3GHG - chains C and M of the 10 polymer chains in the assembly; structure by X-ray diffraction, 2.90 A resolution.

[Chain C]
Protein: Fibrinogen gamma chain
Source organism: Homo sapiens
Notes: fragment: mature chain
UniProt: P02679 (FIBG_HUMAN), isoform P02679-2; residues 1-411 here correspond to UniProt positions 27-437 (UniProt number = residue number + 26)
Sequence (411 residues; each row starts with the number of its first residue):
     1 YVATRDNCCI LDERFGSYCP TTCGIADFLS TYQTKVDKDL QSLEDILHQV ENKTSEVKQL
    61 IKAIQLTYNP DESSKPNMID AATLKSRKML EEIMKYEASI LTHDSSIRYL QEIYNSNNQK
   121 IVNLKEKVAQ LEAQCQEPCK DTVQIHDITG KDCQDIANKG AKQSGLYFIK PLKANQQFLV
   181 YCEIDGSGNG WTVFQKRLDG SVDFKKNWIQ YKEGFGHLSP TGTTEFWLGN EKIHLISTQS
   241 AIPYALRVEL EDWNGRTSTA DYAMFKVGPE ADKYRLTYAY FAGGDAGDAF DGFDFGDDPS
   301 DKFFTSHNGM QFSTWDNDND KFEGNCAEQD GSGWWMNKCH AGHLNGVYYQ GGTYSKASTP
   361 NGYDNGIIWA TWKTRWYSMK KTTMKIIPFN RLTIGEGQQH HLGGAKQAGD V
Not modelled in the structure: 1-13, 395-411
Cystine bridges: Cys153-Cys182, Cys326-Cys339
Metal / ion sites: Ca2+: Asp318, Asp320, Phe322
Curated features (UniProtKB/Swiss-Prot):
  - region: Thr374 to Glu396 (Gamma-chain polymerization, binding amino end of another fibrin alpha chain)
  - binding site (Ca(2+)): Asp318, Asp320, Phe322, Gly324
  - site (Cleavage): Lys58, Gln59, Lys62, Ala63, Pro76, Asn77
  - modified residue: Ser42 (Phosphoserine)
  - glycosylation (N-linked (GlcNAc...) asparagine): Asn52 (complex), Asn308
  - cross-link: Gln398 (Isoglutamyl lysine isopeptide (Gln-Lys) (interchain with K-432)), Lys406 (Isoglutamyl lysine isopeptide (Lys-Gln) (interchain with Q-424))

[Chain M]
Protein: A knob
Sequence (4 residues; row label = number of the first residue in the row):
     1 GPRP

[How chain C and chain M interact]
Pairs across the interface (17; chain C residue first):
  Phe295(C) with Pro2(M), hydrophobic
  Asp297(C) with Pro2(M)
  Asp301(C) with Pro2(M)
  Thr305(C) with Gly1(M); Pro2(M)
  Phe322(C) with Arg3(M)
  Glu323(C) with Arg3(M), salt bridge
  Lys338(C) with Gly1(M); Pro2(M); Arg3(M)
  Cys339(C) with Gly1(M), hydrogen bond (backbone-backbone); Pro2(M)
  His340(C) with Gly1(M), hydrogen bond (backbone-backbone)
  Tyr363(C) with Pro2(M), hydrogen bond (side chain-backbone); Arg3(M)
  Asp364(C) with Gly1(M), hydrogen bond (side chain-backbone)
  Arg375(C) with Gly1(M)
Also at the interface, not in a pair above, chain M (4 interface residues in all): Pro4

[Overview]
The interface between chain C and chain M involves 12 residues on one side and 4 on the other, with 4 hydrogen
bonds and 1 salt bridge. Among the polar pairs are Glu323(C)-Arg3(M), Tyr363(C)-Pro2(M) and Asp364(C)-Gly1(M).
From UniProt: 4 Ca2+-binding residues on chain C.
Here chain C is Fibrinogen gamma chain (Homo sapiens) and chain M is A knob. Entry 3GHG (Crystal Structure of
Human Fibrinogen) was determined by X-ray diffraction.
